PDB entry 4GHG | X-ray diffraction, 1.50 A resolution | chains A and D of the 4 polymer chains in the assembly

# Chain A (and D)
Protein: Homoprotocatechuate 2,3-dioxygenase
Source organism: Brevibacterium fuscum
Notes: EC 1.13.11.15; chain D of this document is another copy of the same molecule, construct and numbering; everything in this record applies to it too
Reference sequence: Q45135 (Q45135_9MICO); residues 1-365 here = UniProt positions 1-365
Amino-acid sequence (365 residues; numbered 1 to 365; the number before each row is that of its first residue):
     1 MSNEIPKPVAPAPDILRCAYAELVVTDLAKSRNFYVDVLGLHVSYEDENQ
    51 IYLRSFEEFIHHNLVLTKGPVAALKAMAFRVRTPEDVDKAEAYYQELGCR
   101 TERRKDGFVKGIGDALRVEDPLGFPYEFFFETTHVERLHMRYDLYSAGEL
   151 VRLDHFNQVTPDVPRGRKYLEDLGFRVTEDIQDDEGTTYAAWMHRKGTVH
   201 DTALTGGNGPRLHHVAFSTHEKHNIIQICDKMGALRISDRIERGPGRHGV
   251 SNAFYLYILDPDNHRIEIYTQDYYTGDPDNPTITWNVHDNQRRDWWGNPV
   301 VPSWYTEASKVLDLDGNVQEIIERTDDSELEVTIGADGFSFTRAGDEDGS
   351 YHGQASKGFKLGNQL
Disordered / not traced: 1-2, 359-365 (chain D: 1-2, 363-365)
Bound ions: Fe2+: H155, H214, E267
What the authors report for this chain:
  - binding site for 2-(3,4-dihydroxyphenyl)acetic acid: H248, Y257
  - catalytic residues: H200 (citing earlier work)
  - catalytic residues: Y257 (proposed by the authors, not directly observed)

# Chain A / chain D interface
Pairs across the interface - 19 pairs, chain A then chain D:
  M140(A) - A234(D)
  Y142(A) - Q227(D)  hydrogen bond (backbone-side chain)
  Y142(A) - D230(D)
  Y142(A) - K231(D)
  Y142(A) - A234(D)
  D143(A) - K231(D)
  D143(A) - A234(D)
  D143(A) - L235(D)
  Y145(A) - Q227(D)
  A147(A) - A147(D)
  H223(A) - H223(D)
  Q227(A) - Y142(D)  hydrogen bond (side chain-backbone)
  Q227(A) - Y145(D)
  D230(A) - Y142(D)
  K231(A) - Y142(D)
  A234(A) - M140(D)
  A234(A) - Y142(D)
  A234(A) - D143(D)
  L235(A) - D143(D)
Other interface residues (no listed pair), chain A (14 interface residues in all): R141, S146, E221
Other interface residues (no listed pair), chain D (14 interface residues in all): R141, S146, E221

# Overview
Chain A and chain D each contribute 14 residues to their interface, with 2 hydrogen bonds. The hydrogen-bonded
pair is Y142(A)-Q227(D). The Fe2+ site is built by H155(A), H214(A) and E267(A). The paper reports catalytic
residues H200(A) and Y257(A); a binding site for 2-(3,4-dihydroxyphenyl)acetic acid at H248(A) and Y257(A).
Both chains are Homoprotocatechuate 2,3-dioxygenase (Brevibacterium fuscum). Entry 4GHG (Structure of
Homoprotocatechuate 2,3-Dioxygenase from B.fuscum in complex with HPCA at 1.50 Ang resolution) was determined
by X-ray diffraction, deposited together with 4GHC, 4GHD, 4GHE, 4GHF and 4GHH.
